Entry 4OTM (X-ray diffraction, 1.95 A resolution); this record covers chains A and B.

# Chain A (and B)
Protein: Serine/threonine-protein kinase GCN2
Organism: Saccharomyces cerevisiae
Notes: EC 2.7.11.1; fragment: C-terminal domain; chain B of this document is another copy of the same molecule, construct and numbering; everything in this record applies to it too
UniProtKB: P15442 (GCN2_YEAST); residues 1519-1659 here = UniProt positions 1519-1659
Sequence (141 residues; each row starts with the number of its first residue):
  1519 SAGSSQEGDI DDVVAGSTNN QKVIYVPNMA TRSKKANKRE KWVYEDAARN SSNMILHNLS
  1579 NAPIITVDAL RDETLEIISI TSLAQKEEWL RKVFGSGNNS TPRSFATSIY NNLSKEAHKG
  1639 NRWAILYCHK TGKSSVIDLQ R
Disordered / not traced: 1519-1536, 1550-1558 (chain B: 1519-1537, 1556-1559)
UniProt features mapped onto this chain:
  - mutagenesis: Lys1552 to Lys1556 (Fails to derepress of GCN4 translation and amino acid biosynthetic genes in amino acid-starved cells and does not inhibit autophosphorylation), Lys1552 (K1552L: Reduces interaction with TIF11, Inhibits binding to uncharged tRNAs, reduces autophosphorylation, eIF-2-alpha kinase activity and ribosome association, but not dimerization ...), Lys1553 (K1553I: Reduces interaction with TIF11, Inhibits binding to uncharged tRNAs, reduces autophosphorylation, eIF-2-alpha kinase activity and ribosome association, but not dimerization ...), Lys1556 (K1556I: Reduces interaction with TIF11, Inhibits binding to uncharged tRNAs, reduces autophosphorylation, eIF-2-alpha kinase activity and ribosome association, but not dimerization ...), Arg1557 (R1557K: Increases the constitutive kinase activity and induces derepression of GCN4 translation and amino acid biosynthetic genes in absence of amino acid starvation), Glu1591 (E1591K: Increases the constitutive kinase activity and induces derepression of GCN4 translation and amino acid biosynthetic genes in absence of amino acid starvation), Glu1606 (E1606K: Increases the constitutive kinase activity and induces derepression of GCN4 translation and amino acid biosynthetic genes in absence of amino acid starvation)

# Interface between chain A and chain B
Residue-residue contacts - 92 pairs, chain A then chain B:
  Gln1539(A) with Ser1578(B), hydrogen bond (side chain-backbone); Ala1580(B); Ile1582(B)
  Lys1540(A) with Pro1581(B); Ile1582(B), hydrogen bond (backbone-backbone); Glu1634(B), salt bridge; Asn1639(B)
  Val1541(A) with Ile1582(B); Thr1584(B)
  Ile1542(A) with Ile1582(B), hydrogen bond (backbone-backbone); Ile1583(B), hydrophobic; Thr1584(B), hydrogen bond (backbone-backbone); Asn1630(B); Glu1634(B)
  Tyr1543(A) with Thr1584(B); Asp1586(B), hydrogen bond
  Val1544(A) with Ile1583(B), hydrophobic; Thr1584(B), hydrogen bond (backbone-backbone); Val1585(B); Phe1623(B); Ser1626(B); Asn1630(B)
  Pro1545(A) with Phe1623(B)
  Asn1546(A) with Pro1620(B); Phe1623(B)
  Tyr1562(A) with Asp1586(B), hydrogen bond; His1647(B)
  Ala1565(A) with Tyr1645(B); His1647(B)
  Ala1566(A) with Ile1582(B), hydrophobic; Tyr1645(B), hydrophobic
  Arg1567(A) with Ile1582(B)
  Ser1569(A) with Tyr1645(B); Ser1652(B), hydrogen bond
  Ser1570(A) with Ile1582(B)
  Ile1573(A) with Ser1652(B); Val1654(B), hydrophobic
  Leu1574(A) with Leu1574(B); Ser1578(B)
  Leu1577(A) with Gln1539(B), hydrogen bond (backbone-side chain); Leu1577(B), hydrophobic
  Ser1578(A) with Gln1539(B); Leu1574(B)
  Ala1580(A) with Gln1539(B), hydrogen bond (backbone-side chain)
  Pro1581(A) with Lys1540(B)
  Ile1582(A) with Gln1539(B); Lys1540(B), hydrogen bond (backbone-backbone); Val1541(B); Ile1542(B), hydrogen bond (backbone-backbone); Ala1566(B), hydrophobic; Ser1570(B)
  Ile1583(A) with Ile1542(B); Val1544(B), hydrophobic
  Thr1584(A) with Ile1542(B), hydrogen bond (backbone-backbone); Tyr1543(B); Val1544(B), hydrogen bond (backbone-backbone); Tyr1562(B); Ala1566(B)
  Val1585(A) with Val1544(B)
  Asp1586(A) with Arg1550(B), salt bridge; Tyr1562(B), hydrogen bond
  Glu1594(A) with Arg1659(B), salt bridge
  Ser1597(A) with Arg1659(B), hydrogen bond
  Ile1598(A) with Ile1598(B), hydrophobic; Arg1659(B)
  Pro1620(A) with Asn1546(B); Ala1548(B), hydrophobic
  Phe1623(A) with Val1544(B); Pro1545(B); Asn1546(B)
  Ser1626(A) with Val1544(B)
  Asn1630(A) with Ile1542(B); Val1544(B)
  Arg1640(A) with Ser1652(B), hydrogen bond (side chain-backbone); Ser1653(B)
  Trp1641(A) with Val1654(B), hydrophobic
  Ile1643(A) with Ser1570(B); Leu1574(B), hydrophobic
  Tyr1645(A) with Ala1565(B); Ala1566(B), hydrophobic; Ser1569(B)
  His1647(A) with Tyr1562(B)
  Lys1651(A) with Arg1640(B)
  Ser1652(A) with Ser1569(B), hydrogen bond; Ser1570(B); Ile1573(B); Arg1640(B), hydrogen bond (backbone-side chain)
  Ser1653(A) with Arg1640(B)
  Val1654(A) with Trp1641(B), hydrophobic
  Arg1659(A) with Glu1594(B), salt bridge; Ser1597(B), hydrogen bond; Ile1598(B)
Also at the interface, not in a pair above, chain A (48 interface residues in all): Ala1548, Val1561, Asn1579, Ile1627, Lys1637, Gly1650
Also at the interface, not in a pair above, chain B (49 interface residues in all): Val1561, Arg1567, Asn1579, Ile1627, Ile1643, Gly1650

# In short
48 residues of chain A and 49 residues of chain B are in contact, with 20 hydrogen bonds and 4 salt bridges.
Polar contacts include Lys1540(A)-Glu1634(B), Asp1586(A)-Arg1550(B) and Glu1594(A)-Arg1659(B). From UniProt: 8
mutagenesis sites on chain A.
Chain A and chain B are both Serine/threonine-protein kinase GCN2 (Saccharomyces cerevisiae); the structure,
Crystal structure of the C-terminal domain from yeast GCN2, was determined by X-ray diffraction.
